PDB entry 3CCQ | X-ray diffraction, 2.90 A resolution | chains P and 0 of the 31 polymer chains in the assembly

# Chain P
Name: 50S ribosomal protein L19e
Organism: Haloarcula marismortui
UniProt: P14119 (RL19_HALMA); residues 0-148 here correspond to UniProt positions 1-149 (UniProt number = residue number + 1)
Amino-acid sequence (149 residues; each row starts with the number of its first residue; numbering starts at 0):
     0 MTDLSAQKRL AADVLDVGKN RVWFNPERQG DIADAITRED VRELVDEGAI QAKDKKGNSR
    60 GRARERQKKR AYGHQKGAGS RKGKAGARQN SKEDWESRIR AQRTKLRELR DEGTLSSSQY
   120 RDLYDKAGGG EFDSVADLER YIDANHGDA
Disordered / not traced: 0, 144-148

# Chain 0
Molecule: 23S ribosomal RNA
Organism: Haloarcula marismortui
Notes: engineered mutation(s): G2099A, A2488U
Sequence (2923 nucleotides; row label = number of the first residue in the row):
     1 GUUGGCUACU AUGCCAGCUG GUGGAUUGCU CGGCUCAGGC GCUGAUGAAG GACGUGCCAA
    61 GCUGCGAUAA GCUGUGGGGA GCCGCACGGA GGCGAAGAAC CACAGAUUUC CGAAUGAGAA
   121 UCUCUCUAAC AAUUGCUUCG CGCAAUGAGG AACCCCGAGA ACUGAAACAU CUCAGUAUCG
   181 GGAGGAACAG AAAACGCAAC GUGAUGUCGU UAGUAACCGC GAGUGAACGC GAUACAGCCC
   241 AAACCGAAGC CCUCACGGGC AAUGUGGUGU CAGGGCUACC UCUCAUCAGC CGACCGUCUU
   301 CACGAAGUCU CUUGGAAUAG AGCGUGAUAC AGGGUGACAA CCCCGUACUG AAGACCAGUA
   361 CGCUGUGCGG UAGUGCCAGA GUAGCGGGGG UUGGAUAUCC CUCGCGAAUA ACGCAGGCAU
   421 CGACUGCGAA GGCUAAACAC AACCUGAGAC CGAUAGUGAA CAAGUAGUGU GAACGAACGC
   481 UGCAAAGUAC CCUCAGAAGG GAGGCGAAAU AGAGCAUGAA AUCAGUUGGC GAUCGAGCGA
   541 CAGGGCAUAC AAGGUCCCUU GACGAAUGAC CGAGACGCGA GUCUCCAGUA AGACUCACGG
   601 GAAGCCGAUG UUCUGUCGUA CGUUUUGAAA AACGAGCCAG GGAGUGUGUC UGUAUGGCAA
   661 GUCUAACCGG AGUAUCCGGG GAGGCACAGG GAAACCGACA UGGCCGCAGG GCUUUGCCCG
   721 AGGGCCGCCG UCUUCAAGGG CGGGGAGCCA UGUGGACACG ACCCGAAUCC GGACGAUCUA
   781 CGCAUGGACA AGAUGAAGCG UGCCGAAAGG CACGUGGAAG UCUGUUAGAG UUGGUGUCCU
   841 ACAAUACCCU CUCGUGAUCU AUGUGUAGGG GUGAAAGGCC CAUCGAGUCC GGCAACAGCU
   901 GGUUCCAAUC GAAACAUGUC GAAGCAUGAC CUCCGCCGAG GUAGUCUGUG AGGUAGAGCG
   961 ACCGAUUGGU GUGUCCGCCU CCGAGAGGAG UCGGCACACC UGUCAAACUC CAAACUUACA
  1021 GACGCUGUUU GACGCGGGGA UUCCGGUGCG CGGGGUAAGC CUGUGUACCA GGAGGGGAAC
  1081 AACCCAGAGA UAGGUUAAGG UCCCCAAGUG UGGAUUAAGU GUAAUCCUCU GAAGGUGGUC
  1141 UCGAGCCCUA GACAGCCGGG AGGUGAGCUU AGAAGCAGCU ACCCUCUAAG AAAAGCGUAA
  1201 CAGCUUACCG GCCGAGGUUU GAGGCGCCCA AAAUGAUCGG GACUCAAAUC CACCACCGAG
  1261 ACCUGUCCGU ACCACUCAUA CUGGUAAUCG AGUAGAUUGG CGCUCUAAUU GGAUGGAAGC
  1321 AGGGGCGAGA GCUCCUGUGG ACCGAUUAGU GACGAAAAUC CUGGCCAUAG UAGCAGCGAU
  1381 AGUCGGGUGA GAACCCCGAC GGCCUAAUGG AUAAGGGUUC CUCAGCACUG CUGAUCAGCU
  1441 GAGGGUUAGC CGGUCCUAAG UCUCACCGCA ACUCGACUGA GACGAAAUGG GAAACAGGUU
  1501 AAUAUUCCUG UGCCAUCAUG CAGUGAAAGU UGACGCCCUG GGGUCGAUCA CGCCGGGCAU
  1561 UCGCCCGGUC GAACCGUCCA ACUCCGUGGA AGCCGUAAUG GCAGGAAGCG GACGAACGGC
  1621 GGCAUAGGGA AACGUGAUUC AACCUGGGGC CCAUGAAAAG ACGAGCAUGA UGUCCGUACC
  1681 GAGAACCGAC ACAGGUGUCC AUGGCGGCGA AAGCCAAGGC CUGUCGGGAG CAACCAACGU
  1741 UAGGGAAUUC GGCAAGUUAG UCCCGUACCU UCGGAAGAAG GGAUGCCUGC UCCGGAACGG
  1801 AGCAGGUCGC AGUGACUCGG AAGCUCGGAC UGUCUAGUAA CAACAUAGGU GACCGCAAAU
  1861 CCGCAAGGAC UCGUACGGUC ACUGAAUCCU GCCCAGUGCA GGUAUCUGAA CACCUCGUAC
  1921 AAGAGGACGA AGGACCUGUC AACGGCGGGG GUAACUAUGA CCCUCUUAAG GUAGCGUAGU
  1981 ACCUUGCCGC AUCAGUAGCG GCUUGCAUGA AUGGAUUAAC CAGAGCUUCA CUGUCCCAAC
  2041 GUUGGGCCCG GUGAACUGUA CAUUCCAGUG CGGAGUCUGG AGACACCCAG GGGGAAGCAA
  2101 AGACCCUAUG GAGCUUUACU GCAGGCUGUC GCUGAGACGU GGUCGCCGAU GUGCAGCAUA
  2161 GGUAGGAGUC GUUACAGAGG UACCCGCGCU AGCGGGCCAC CCAGACAACA GUGAAAUACU
  2221 ACCCGUCGGU GACUGCGACU CUCACUCCGG GAGGAGGACA CCGAUAGCCG GGCAGUUUGA
  2281 CUGGGGCGGU ACGCGCUCGA AAAGAUAUCG AGCGCGCCCU AUGGUCAUCU CAGCCGGGAC
  2341 AGAGACCCGG CGAAGAGUGC AAGAGCAAAA GAUGACUUGA CAGUGUUCUU CCCAACGAGG
  2401 AACGCUGACG CGAAAGCGUG GUCUAGCGAA CCAAUUAGCC UGCUUGAUGC GGGCAAUUGA
  2461 UGACAGAAAA GCUACCCUAG GGAUAACUGA GUCGUCACUC GCAAGAGCAC AUAUCGACCG
  2521 AGUGGCUUGC UACCUCGAUG UCGGUUCCCU CCAUCCUGCC CGUGCAGAAG CGGGCAAGGG
  2581 UGAGGUUGUU CGCCUAUUAA AGGAGGUCGU GAGCUGGGUU UAGACCGUCG UGAGACAGGU
  2641 CGGCUGCUAU CUACUGGGUG UGUAAUGGUG UCUGACAAGA ACGACCGUAU AGUACGAGAG
  2701 GAACUACGGU UGGUGGCCAC UGGUGUACCG GUUGUUCGAG AGAGCACGUG CCGGGUAGCC
  2761 ACGCCACACG GGGUAAGAGC UGAACGCAUC UAAGCUCGAA ACCCACUUGG AAAAGAGACA
  2821 CCGCCGAGGU CCCGCGUACA AGACGCGGUC GAUAGACUCG GGGUGUGCGC GUCGAGGUAA
  2881 CGAGACGUUA AGCCCACGAG CACUAACAGA CCAAAGCCAU CAU
Disordered / not traced: 1-9, 126-127, 715, 971-998, 1560, 1952-1963, 2137-2236, 2339-2343, 2665-2666, 2915-2923
Modified / non-standard residues: 1MA (6-hydro-1-methyladenosine-5'-monophosphate) at position 628, OMU (o2'-methyluridine 5'-monophosphate) at position 2587, OMG (o2'-methylguanosine-5'-monophosphate) at position 2588, UR3 (3-methyluridine-5'-monophoshate) at position 2619, PSU (pseudouridine-5'-monophosphate) at position 2621
Bound ions: Na+ site 1 near U12 (its only coordinating residue here); Mg2+ site 1 near G28 (its only coordinating residue here); Na+ site 2: C40, G41, C443; Na+ site 3 near G56 (its only coordinating residue here); Sr2+ site 1: C85, A86 (shared with 1 residue of chain T); Na+ site 4 near U108 (its only coordinating residue here); Mg2+ site 2 near U115 (its only coordinating residue here); Na+ site 5: C130, U146; Na+ site 6 near C141 (its only coordinating residue here); Sr2+ site 2: G147, A183 (shared with 1 residue of chain M); Mg2+ site 3: C162, U2276; K+ site 1: C162, U163, U172; 56 more Na+ sites not listed; 67 more Mg2+ sites not listed; 58 more Sr2+ sites not listed; 1 more K+ sites not listed

# Interface between chain P and chain 0
Contacting residue pairs - 175 pairs, chain P then chain 0:
  Thr1(P) with G1387(0), hydrogen bond to the sugar; U1388(0), hydrogen bond to the sugar; C1396(0), sugar contact
  Asp2(P) with C1395(0), sugar contact; C1396(0), sugar contact
  Leu3(P) with C1396(0), hydrogen bond to the sugar; C1397(0), sugar contact
  Ser4(P) with C1396(0), phosphate contact
  Ala5(P) with U1422(0), phosphate contact
  Lys7(P) with C1397(0), salt bridge to the phosphate; G1398(0), salt bridge to the phosphate
  Arg8(P) with A1501(0), hydrogen bond to the phosphate; A1502(0), salt bridge to the phosphate
  Leu9(P) with A1501(0), phosphate contact; A1502(0), phosphate contact
  Gly17(P) with G1718(0), hydrogen bond to the phosphate; G1719(0), phosphate contact
  Lys18(P) with G1719(0), hydrogen bond to the phosphate
  Asn19(P) with G1719(0), hydrogen bond to the phosphate; C1720(0), hydrogen bond to the phosphate
  Arg20(P) with G1718(0), salt bridge to the phosphate
  Val21(P) with G1398(0), phosphate contact
  Trp22(P) with G1398(0), hydrogen bond to the phosphate; A1399(0), phosphate contact
  Phe23(P) with C1397(0), hydrogen bond to the sugar; G1398(0), hydrogen bond to the phosphate
  Pro25(P) with C1397(0), sugar contact; G1398(0), sugar contact
  Gln28(P) with G1386(0), hydrogen bond to the base; G1387(0), hydrogen bond to the sugar; C1396(0), base contact; C1397(0), sugar contact
  Thr36(P) with A1501(0), phosphate contact
  Arg37(P) with U1500(0), phosphate contact; A1501(0), hydrogen bond to the phosphate; A1502(0), salt bridge to the phosphate
  Arg41(P) with U1499(0), salt bridge to the phosphate; U1500(0), salt bridge to the phosphate
  Lys52(P) with A1399(0), salt bridge to the phosphate
  Lys54(P) with A1717(0), phosphate contact
  Lys55(P) with C1715(0), hydrogen bond to the sugar; A1716(0), salt bridge to the phosphate; A1717(0), hydrogen bond to the phosphate; U2736(0), hydrogen bond to the sugar; C2737(0), phosphate contact
  Gly56(P) with C1566(0), phosphate contact; A1716(0), sugar contact; C2737(0), phosphate contact
  Asn57(P) with C1566(0), phosphate contact; G1703(0), base contact; G1704(0), hydrogen bond to the base; C1715(0), hydrogen bond to the sugar; A1716(0), sugar contact; U2736(0), phosphate contact; C2737(0), phosphate contact
  Ser58(P) with C1565(0), hydrogen bond to the sugar; C1566(0), phosphate contact; C2737(0), hydrogen bond to the phosphate; G2738(0), sugar contact
  Arg59(P) with U1548(0), hydrogen bond to the phosphate; C1549(0), salt bridge to the phosphate; C1565(0), phosphate contact; C1566(0), hydrogen bond to the phosphate; G1704(0), hydrogen bond to the phosphate; C1705(0), salt bridge to the phosphate
  Gly60(P) with C1565(0), phosphate contact
  Arg61(P) with U2736(0), salt bridge to the phosphate; C2737(0), salt bridge to the phosphate; G2738(0), hydrogen bond to the phosphate; A2739(0), salt bridge to the phosphate
  Arg63(P) with C1549(0), salt bridge to the phosphate; C1565(0), salt bridge to the phosphate; C1566(0), salt bridge to the phosphate
  Arg65(P) with C1705(0), hydrogen bond to the phosphate; G1706(0), salt bridge to the phosphate; U2735(0), salt bridge to the phosphate
  Gln66(P) with C1798(0), hydrogen bond to the sugar
  Lys68(P) with C1787(0), salt bridge to the phosphate; U1788(0), phosphate contact
  Arg69(P) with G1706(0), salt bridge to the phosphate; G1707(0), salt bridge to the phosphate
  Ala70(P) with C1798(0), phosphate contact
  Tyr71(P) with G1789(0), base contact; C1790(0), hydrogen bond to the phosphate
  His73(P) with U1788(0), hydrogen bond to the base; G1789(0), hydrogen bond to the base; C1790(0), base contact
  Gln74(P) with C1786(0), phosphate contact; C1787(0), hydrogen bond to the phosphate
  Lys75(P) with G1800(0), salt bridge to the phosphate
  Gly76(P) with G1785(0), phosphate contact
  Ala77(P) with G1760(0), hydrogen bond to the base; U1761(0), base contact; U1784(0), sugar contact; G1785(0), hydrogen bond to the phosphate
  Gly78(P) with G1760(0), base contact; U1784(0), hydrogen bond to the phosphate; G1785(0), hydrogen bond to the phosphate; U1813(0), sugar contact
  Ser79(P) with G1785(0), phosphate contact
  Arg80(P) with G1760(0), hydrogen bond to the base; U1761(0), sugar contact; A1801(0), salt bridge to the phosphate; G1802(0), salt bridge to the phosphate
  Lys81(P) with G1707(0), phosphate contact; C1708(0), hydrogen bond to the phosphate; G1760(0), hydrogen bond to the sugar; U1761(0), sugar contact; U1813(0), sugar contact; U1817(0), hydrogen bond to the base
  Gly82(P) with G1707(0), phosphate contact; C1708(0), hydrogen bond to the phosphate; U1761(0), sugar contact
  Lys83(P) with G792(0), sugar contact; A793(0), sugar contact; U1761(0), phosphate contact; C1762(0), salt bridge to the phosphate
  Ala84(P) with U1761(0), phosphate contact; C1762(0), hydrogen bond to the phosphate
  Gly85(P) with A793(0), phosphate contact
  Ala86(P) with G792(0), sugar contact; A793(0), hydrogen bond to the phosphate; C1708(0), sugar contact
  Arg87(P) with C1708(0), salt bridge to the phosphate; G1799(0), sugar contact; G1800(0), salt bridge to the phosphate; A1801(0), salt bridge to the phosphate
  Gln88(P) with G1799(0), base contact; G1800(0), hydrogen bond to the sugar
  Lys91(P) with G816(0), salt bridge to the phosphate; G817(0), salt bridge to the phosphate; A1597(0), hydrogen bond to the base
  Trp94(P) with G814(0), sugar contact; U815(0), sugar contact; A1597(0), hydrogen bond to the sugar; A1598(0), phosphate contact
  Glu95(P) with G1540(0), sugar contact; A1597(0), sugar contact
  Ser96(P) with G1794(0), hydrogen bond to the sugar; A1796(0), base contact
  Arg97(P) with C1793(0), sugar contact
  Ile98(P) with A1597(0), sugar contact
  Arg99(P) with G1540(0), hydrogen bond to the phosphate; G1541(0), salt bridge to the phosphate; A1597(0), salt bridge to the phosphate
  Ala100(P) with G1794(0), phosphate contact; G1795(0), phosphate contact
  Arg102(P) with U1596(0), hydrogen bond to the base; A1597(0), salt bridge to the phosphate; A1598(0), salt bridge to the phosphate
  Arg109(P) with C1594(0), salt bridge to the phosphate; G1595(0), salt bridge to the phosphate
  Ser116(P) with C1593(0), sugar contact; C1594(0), phosphate contact
  Ser117(P) with C1593(0), phosphate contact
  Tyr119(P) with C1594(0), phosphate contact; G1595(0), hydrogen bond to the phosphate
  Arg120(P) with C1593(0), base contact; C1594(0), salt bridge to the phosphate; G1595(0), salt bridge to the phosphate
  Tyr123(P) with G1595(0), base contact; U1596(0), hydrogen bond to the phosphate
  Asp124(P) with G800(0), sugar contact; U801(0), sugar contact
  Lys125(P) with U801(0), phosphate contact; G802(0), phosphate contact
  Gly127(P) with G800(0), sugar contact
  Gly128(P) with G800(0), hydrogen bond to the base; U801(0), sugar contact
  Glu130(P) with U801(0), hydrogen bond to the sugar; G802(0), sugar contact
  Ser133(P) with C1793(0), phosphate contact; G1794(0), phosphate contact
  Val134(P) with G1794(0), hydrogen bond to the phosphate
  Ala135(P) with C1793(0), phosphate contact
Interface residues without a listed pair, chain P (84 interface residues in all): Val16, Asn24, Ile35, Glu38, Asp53, Ala62, Gly72, Arg106, Gly129
Interface residues without a listed pair, chain 0 (79 interface residues in all): C813, C1421, A1437, U1539, G1556, G1567, C1816

# In short
84 residues of chain P face 79 of chain 0 across their interface, with 53 hydrogen bonds and 39 salt bridges.
Polar contacts include Gln28(P)-G1386(0), Asn57(P)-G1704(0) and His73(P)-U1788(0). G147(0) and A183(0) form
the Sr2+ site 2.
Here chain P is 50S ribosomal protein L19e and chain 0 is 23S ribosomal RNA, both from Haloarcula marismortui.
Entry 3CCQ (Structure of Anisomycin resistant 50S Ribosomal Subunit: 23S rRNA mutation A2488U) was determined
by X-ray diffraction, deposited together with 3CC2, 3CC4, 3CC7, 3CCE, 3CCJ, 3CCL and 6 further entries.
